8TLT - chains E and B of the 8 polymer chains in the assembly; structure by electron microscopy, 2.85 A resolution.

[Chain E]
Name: DNA polymerase zeta processivity subunit
From: Saccharomyces cerevisiae
UniProt: P38927 (REV7_YEAST); residue numbers follow UniProt; this construct covers 1-245
Amino-acid sequence (245 residues; each row starts with the number of its first residue):
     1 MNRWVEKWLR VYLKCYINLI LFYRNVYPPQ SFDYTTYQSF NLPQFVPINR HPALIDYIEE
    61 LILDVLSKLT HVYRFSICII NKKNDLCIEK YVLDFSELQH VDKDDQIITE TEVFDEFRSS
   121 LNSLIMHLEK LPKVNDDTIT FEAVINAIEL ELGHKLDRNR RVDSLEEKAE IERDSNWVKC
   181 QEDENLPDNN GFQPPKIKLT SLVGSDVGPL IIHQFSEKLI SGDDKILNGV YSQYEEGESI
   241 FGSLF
Unresolved in the structure: 104-106, 236-245

[Chain B]
Name: DNA repair protein REV1
From: Saccharomyces cerevisiae
Notes: EC 2.7.7.-
UniProt: P12689 (REV1_YEAST); numbering as in UniProt (aligned over 1-985)
Amino-acid sequence (985 residues; numbered 1 to 985; the number before each row is that of its first residue):
     1 MGEHGGLVDL LDSDLEYSIN RETPDKNNCL SQQSVNDSHL TAKTGGLNAR SFLSTLSDDS
    61 LIEYVNQLSQ TNKNNSNPTA GTLRFTTKNI SCDELHADLG GGEDSPIARS VIEIQESDSN
   121 GDDVKKNTVY TREAYFHEKA HGQTLQDQIL KDQYKDQISS QSSKIFKNCV IYINGYTKPG
   181 RLQLHEMIVL HGGKFLHYLS SKKTVTHIVA SNLPLKKRIE FANYKVVSPD WIVDSVKEAR
   241 LLPWQNYSLT SKLDEQQKKL DNCKTVNSIP LPSETSLHKG SKCVGSALLP VEQQSPVNLN
   301 NLEAKRIVAC DDPDFLTSYF AHSRLHHLSA WKANLKDKFL NENIHKYTKI TDKDTYIIFH
   361 IDFDCFFATV AYLCRSSSFS ACDFKRDPIV VCHGTKNSDI ASCNYVARSY GIKNGMWVSQ
   421 AEKMLPNGIK LISLPYTFEQ FQLKSEAFYS TLKRLNIFNL ILPISIDEAV CVRIIPDNIH
   481 NTNTLNARLC EEIRQEIFQG TNGCTVSIGC SDSLVLARLA LKMAKPNGYN ITFKSNLSEE
   541 FWSSFKLDDL PGVGHSTLSR LESTFDSPHS LNDLRKRYTL DALKASVGSK LGMKIHLALQ
   601 GQDDEESLKI LYDPKEVLQR KSLSIDINWG IRFKNITQVD LFIERGCQYL LEKLNEINKT
   661 TSQITLKLMR RCKDAPIEPP KYMGMGRCDS FSRSSRLGIP TNEFGIIATE MKSLYRTLGC
   721 PPMELRGLAL QFNKLVDVGP DNNQLKLRLP FKTIVTNRAF EALPEDVKND INNEFEKRNY
   781 KRKESGLTSN SLSSKKKGFA ISRLEVNDLP STMEEQFMNE LPTQIRAEVR HDLRIQKKIQ
   841 QTKLGNLQEK IKRREESLQN EKNHFMGQNS IFQPIKFQNL TRFKKICQLV KQWVAETLGD
   901 GGPHEKDVKL FVKYLIKLCD SNRVHLVLHL SNLISRELNL CAFLNQDHSG FQTWERILLN
   961 DIIPLLNRNK HTYQTVRKLD MDFEV
Unresolved in the structure: 1-861
UniProt features mapped onto this chain:
  - region (Interaction with target DNA): Y319 to S329, T395 to N397, G554 to T557, R620 to N628
  - binding site (dCTP): R324, D362 to F366, S402 to R408, N414, D467
  - binding site (Mg(2+)): D362, F363, D467, E468
  - site (Interaction with target DNA): K681, S692, S694
  - mutagenesis: G193 (G193R: Loss of activity), D467 to E468 (Loss of dCTP transferase activity)

[Interface between chain E and chain B]
Residue-residue contacts (50):
  T70(E) - N863(B)
  T70(E) - F865(B)
  T70(E) - M866(B)
  H71(E) - N863(B)
  H71(E) - F865(B)
  Y73(E) - F872(B)  hydrophobic
  Y73(E) - Y973(B)
  R74(E) - H925(B)
  K90(E) - R977(B)
  D94(E) - H925(B)  salt bridge
  F95(E) - I871(B)
  S96(E) - I871(B)
  S96(E) - F872(B)
  E97(E) - S870(B)
  E97(E) - I871(B)
  L98(E) - S870(B)
  Q99(E) - S870(B)
  H100(E) - K862(B)
  H100(E) - M866(B)
  H100(E) - N869(B)
  I148(E) - F865(B)  hydrophobic
  E149(E) - F865(B)
  D183(E) - K978(B)  hydrogen bond (backbone-side chain)
  L186(E) - K978(B)  hydrogen bond (backbone-side chain)
  L186(E) - L979(B)  hydrophobic
  P187(E) - K978(B)
  P187(E) - L979(B)
  N189(E) - L979(B)
  P195(E) - L979(B)
  K196(E) - D980(B)
  I197(E) - D980(B)  hydrogen bond (backbone-backbone)
  I197(E) - M981(B)  hydrophobic
  I197(E) - D982(B)  hydrogen bond (backbone-backbone)
  K198(E) - D982(B)
  K198(E) - E984(B)
  L199(E) - V924(B)  hydrophobic
  L199(E) - L928(B)
  L199(E) - M981(B)  hydrophobic
  L199(E) - D982(B)  hydrogen bond (backbone-backbone)
  L199(E) - F983(B)  hydrophobic
  L199(E) - E984(B)  hydrogen bond (backbone-backbone)
  T200(E) - E984(B)  hydrogen bond
  S201(E) - H925(B)
  S201(E) - L928(B)
  S201(E) - H929(B)
  L202(E) - H929(B)
  D206(E) - K884(B)
  H213(E) - F883(B)
  F215(E) - H925(B)
  E217(E) - R977(B)
Also at the interface, not in a pair above, chain E (32 interface residues in all): D188, V203
Also at the interface, not in a pair above, chain B (26 interface residues in all): R882, N922, L926

[Overview]
32 residues of chain E face 26 of chain B across their interface, with 7 hydrogen bonds and 1 salt bridge.
Among the polar pairs are D94(E)-H925(B), D183(E)-K978(B) and L186(E)-K978(B).
Here chain E is DNA polymerase zeta processivity subunit and chain B is DNA repair protein REV1, both from
Saccharomyces cerevisiae. Entry 8TLT (Cryo-EM structure of Rev1(deltaN)-Polzeta-DNA-dCTP complex) was
determined by electron microscopy together with 8TLQ from the same study.
